9E0N - chains A and R of the 55 polymer chains in the assembly; structure by electron microscopy, 3.24 A resolution.

== Chain A ==
Molecule: 23S rRNA
Organism: Mycolicibacterium smegmatis
Sequence (3120 nucleotides; each row starts with the number of its first residue):
     1 UAAGUGUUUA AGGGCGCAUG GUGGAUGCCU UGGCACUGGG AGCCGAUGAA GGACGUAGGA
    61 GGCUGCGAUA AGCCUCGGGG AGCUGUCAAC CGAGCGUUGA UCCGAGGAUG UCCGAAUGGG
   121 GAAACCCGGC ACGAGUGAUG UCGUGUCACC AGGCGCUGAA UAUAUAGGCG UCUGGGGGGA
   181 ACGCGGGGAA GUGAAACAUC UCAGUACCCG UAGGAAGAGA AAACAAAAUG UGAUUCCGUG
   241 AGUAGUGGCG AGCGAAAGCG GAGGAUGGCU AAACCGUAUG CAUGUGAUAC CGGGUAGGGG
   301 UUGUGUGUGC GGGGUUGUGG GACCUAUCUU UCCGGCUCUA CCUGGCUGGA GGGCAGUGAG
   361 AAAAUGUUGU GGUUAGCGGA AAUGGCUUGG GAUGGCCUGC CGUAGACGGU GAGAGCCCGG
   421 UACGUGAAAA CCCGACGUCU GUCUUGAUGG UGUUCCCGAG UAGCAGCGGG CCCGUGGAAU
   481 CUGCUGUGAA UCUGCCGGGA CCACCCGGUA AGCCUGAAUA CUUCCCAGUG ACCGAUAGCG
   541 GAUUAGUACC GUGAGGGAAU GGUGAAAAGU ACCCCGGGAG GGGAGUGAAA GAGUACCUGA
   601 AACCGUGCGC UUACAAUCCG UCAGAGCCCU CGACGUGUCG UGGGGUGAUG GCGUGCCUUU
   661 UGAAGAAUGA GCCUGCGAGU CAGGGACAUG UCGCGAGGUU AACCCGGGUG GGGUAGCCGC
   721 AGCGAAAGCG AGUCUGAAUA GGGCGUAUCC ACACAAGAGU GUGUGGUGUA GUGGUGUGUU
   781 CUGGACCCGA AGCGGAGUGA UCUACCCAUG GCCAGGGUGA AGCGCGGGUA AGACCGCGUG
   841 GAGGCCCGAA CCCACUUAGG UUGAAGACUG AGGGGAUGAG CUGUGGGUAG GGGUGAAAGG
   901 CCAAUCAAAC UCCGUGAUAG CUGGUUCUCC CCGAAAUGCA UUUAGGUGCA GCGUCGCAUG
   961 UUUCUUGCCG GAGGUAGAGC UACUGGAUGG CCGAUGGGCC CCACAGGGUU ACUGACGUCA
  1021 GCCAAACUCC GAAUGCCGGU AAGUCCAAGA GUGCGGCAGU GAGACGGCGG GGGAUAAGCU
  1081 CCGUGCGUCG AGAGGGAAAC AGCCCAGAUC GCCGGCUAAG GCCCCUAAGC GUGUGCUAAG
  1141 UGGAAAAGGA UGUGCAGUCG CGAAGACAAC CAGGAGGUUG GCUUAGAAGC AGCCACCCUU
  1201 GAAAGAGUGC GUAAUAGCUC ACUGGUCAAG UGAUUGUGCG CCGAUAAUGU AGCGGGGCUC
  1261 AAGCACACCG CCGAAGCCGC GGCAGCCAAC GUGUUGGCUG GGUAGGGGAG CGUCCUGCAU
  1321 CCGGUGAAGC CGCCGAGUGA UCGAGUGGUG GAGGGUGUGG GAGUGAGAAU GCAGGCAUGA
  1381 GUAGCGAUUA GGCAAGUGAG AACCUUGCCC GCCGAAAGAC CAAGGGUUCC UGGGCCAGGC
  1441 CAGUCCGCCC AGGGUGAGUC GGGACCUAAG GCGAGGCCGA CAGGCGUAGU CGAUGGACAA
  1501 CGGGUUGAUA UUCCCGUACC CGUGUAUGUG CGUCCAUGAU GAAUCAGCGG UACUAACCAU
  1561 CCAAAACCAC CGUGACCGCA CCUUUCGGGG UGUGGCGUUG GUGGGGCUGC AUGGGACCUU
  1621 CGUUGGUAGU AGUCAAGCGA UGGGGUGACG CAGGAAGGUA GCCGUACCGG UCAGUGGUAA
  1681 UACCGGGGUA AGCCUGUAGG GAGUCAGAUA GGUAAAUCCG UCUGGCAUAU AUCCUGAGAG
  1741 GUGAUGCAUA GCCGAGUGAG GCGAAUUCGG UGAUCCUAUG CUGCCGAGAA AAGCCUCUAG
  1801 CGAGGACAUA CACGGCCCGU ACCCCAAACC AACACAGGUG GUCAGGUAGA GAAUACUAAG
  1861 GCGUACGAGU GAACUAUGGU UAAGGAACUC GGCAAAAUGC CCCCGUAACU UCGGGAGAAG
  1921 GGGGACCCAC AUGGCGUGUA AGCCUUUACG GCCCAAGCGU GAGUGGGUGG CACAAACCAG
  1981 UGAGAAGCGA CUGUUUACUA AAAACACAGG UCCGUGCGAA GUCGCAAGAC GAUGUAUACG
  2041 GACUGACGCC UGCCCGGUGC UGGAAGGUUA AGAGGACCCG UUAACUCCCU UUGGGGGUGA
  2101 AGCGGAGAAU UUAAGCCCCA GUAAACGGCG GUGGUAACUA UAACCAUCCU AAGGUAGCGA
  2161 AAUUCCUUGU CGGGUAAGUU CCGACCUGCA CGAAUGGCGU AACGACUUCU CAACUGUCUC
  2221 AACCAUAGAC UCGGCGAAAU UGCACUACGA GUAAAGAUGC UCGUUACGCG CGGCAGGACG
  2281 AAAAGACCCC GGGACCUUCA CUACAACUUG GUAUUGGUGC UCGAUACGGU UUGUGUAGGA
  2341 UAGGUGGGAG ACUGUGAAGC UCACACGCCA GUGUGGGUGG AGUCGUUGUU GAAAUACCAC
  2401 UCUGAUCGUA UUGGGCCUCU AACCUCGGAC CGUAUAUCCG GUUCAGGGAC AGUGCCUGGU
  2461 GGGUAGUUUA ACUGGGGCGG UUGCCUCCUA AAAUGUAACG GAGGCGCCCA AAGGUUCCCU
  2521 CAACCUGGAC GGCAAUCAGG UGUUGAGUGU AAGUGCACAA GGGAGCUUGA CUGCGAGACG
  2581 GACAUGUCGA GCAGGGACGA AAGUCGGGAC UAGUGAUCCG GCACCUCUGA GUGGAAGGGG
  2641 UGUCGCUCAA CGGAUAAAAG GUACCCCGGG GAUAACAGGC UGAUCUUCCC CAAGAGUCCA
  2701 UAUCGACGGG AUGGUUUGGC ACCUCGAUGU CGGCUCGUCG CAUCCUGGGG CUGGAGCAGG
  2761 UCCCAAGGGU UGGGCUGUUC GCCCAUUAAA GCGGCACGCG AGCUGGGUUU AGAACGUCGU
  2821 GAGACAGUUC GGUCUCUAUC CGCCGCGCGC GUCAGAAGCU UGAGGAAACC UGUCCCUAGU
  2881 ACGAGAGGAC CGGGACGGAC GAACCUCUGG UAUACCAGUU GUCCCACCAG GGGCACGGCU
  2941 GGAUAGCCAC GUUCGGACAG GAUAACCGCU GAAAGCAUCU AAGCGGGAAA CCUCUUCCAA
  3001 GACCAGGCUU CUCACCCUCU AGGAGGGAUA AGGCCCCCCG CAGACCACGG GAUUGAUAGA
  3061 CCAGACCUGG AAGCCUAGUA AUAGGUGCAG GGAACUGGCA CUAACCGGCC GAAAACUUAC
Unresolved in the structure: 1, 340-344, 634-637, 1004-1005, 1756-1757, 1946-1948, 3120
Ion coordination: Mg2+ site 1 near U117 (its only coordinating residue here); Mg2+ site 2: A194, A196, C197; Mg2+ site 3: G217, G219; Mg2+ site 4 near G541 (its only coordinating residue here); Mg2+ site 5 near A666 (its only coordinating residue here); Mg2+ site 6: U668, A2727; Mg2+ site 7: C845, C846, A876; Mg2+ site 8 near A876 (its only coordinating residue here); Mg2+ site 9: G933, G1302; Mg2+ site 10 near U937 (its only coordinating residue here); Mg2+ site 11 near G946 (its only coordinating residue here); Mg2+ site 12 near G977 (its only coordinating residue here); 41 more Mg2+ sites not listed
What the authors report for this chain:
  - conformationally variable residues (loop rearrangement): A2136 to U2139

== Chain R ==
Protein: Large ribosomal subunit protein bL20
Organism: Mycolicibacterium smegmatis
Reference sequence: A0QYU6 (RL20_MYCS2); residue numbers follow UniProt; this construct covers 1-129
Sequence (129 residues; each row starts with the number of its first residue):
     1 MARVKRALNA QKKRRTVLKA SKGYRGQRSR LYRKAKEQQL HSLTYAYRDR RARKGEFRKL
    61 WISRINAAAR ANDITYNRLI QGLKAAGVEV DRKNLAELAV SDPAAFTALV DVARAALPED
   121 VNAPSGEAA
Unresolved in the structure: 1, 126-129

== Chain A / chain R interface ==
Pairs across the interface - 156 pairs, chain A then chain R:
  G14(A) - Arg25(R)  hydrogen bond to the sugar
  C15(A) - Gly23(R)  phosphate contact
  C15(A) - Tyr24(R)  sugar contact
  C15(A) - Gly26(R)  phosphate contact
  C15(A) - Arg30(R)  salt bridge to the phosphate
  G16(A) - Lys22(R)  phosphate contact
  G16(A) - Gly23(R)  hydrogen bond to the phosphate
  C17(A) - Lys22(R)  salt bridge to the phosphate
  U26(A) - Lys5(R)  salt bridge to the phosphate
  U26(A) - Ala7(R)  sugar contact
  G27(A) - Lys5(R)  salt bridge to the phosphate
  C532(A) - Ala2(R)  hydrogen bond to the phosphate
  C533(A) - Ala2(R)  hydrogen bond to the phosphate
  C533(A) - Arg3(R)  hydrogen bond to the phosphate
  G534(A) - Arg3(R)  salt bridge to the phosphate
  A535(A) - Lys5(R)  salt bridge to the phosphate
  A537(A) - Arg3(R)  hydrogen bond to the sugar
  A602(A) - Arg30(R)  phosphate contact
  C603(A) - Arg30(R)  phosphate contact
  C619(A) - Arg28(R)  sugar contact
  C619(A) - Gln38(R)  hydrogen bond to the phosphate
  C619(A) - Tyr45(R)  phosphate contact
  G620(A) - Tyr24(R)  phosphate contact
  G620(A) - Arg25(R)  hydrogen bond to the phosphate
  G620(A) - Gln38(R)  hydrogen bond to the sugar
  G620(A) - Ser42(R)  sugar contact
  G620(A) - Tyr45(R)  base contact
  G620(A) - Arg48(R)  base contact
  U621(A) - Tyr24(R)  phosphate contact
  U621(A) - Ser42(R)  sugar contact
  U621(A) - Tyr45(R)  hydrogen bond to the sugar
  U621(A) - Ala46(R)  hydrogen bond to the sugar
  U621(A) - Asp49(R)  hydrogen bond to the sugar
  C622(A) - Asp49(R)  sugar contact
  C622(A) - Arg53(R)  hydrogen bond to the phosphate
  A623(A) - Arg53(R)  salt bridge to the phosphate
  G651(A) - Arg48(R)  base contact
  G651(A) - Asp49(R)  hydrogen bond to the base
  G651(A) - Glu56(R)  sugar contact
  C652(A) - Arg48(R)  hydrogen bond to the base
  G653(A) - Tyr45(R)  hydrogen bond to the sugar
  G653(A) - Arg48(R)  hydrogen bond to the sugar
  G655(A) - Glu37(R)  hydrogen bond to the base
  G655(A) - His41(R)  hydrogen bond to the sugar
  C656(A) - Glu37(R)  sugar contact
  C656(A) - His41(R)  phosphate contact
  A670(A) - Arg33(R)  hydrogen bond to the sugar
  C672(A) - Leu31(R)  sugar contact
  C672(A) - Arg33(R)  salt bridge to the phosphate
  C672(A) - Lys34(R)  salt bridge to the phosphate
  C673(A) - Tyr32(R)  phosphate contact
  C673(A) - Arg33(R)  salt bridge to the phosphate
  U674(A) - Gln11(R)  phosphate contact
  U674(A) - Arg14(R)  salt bridge to the phosphate
  G675(A) - Ala7(R)  phosphate contact
  G675(A) - Arg14(R)  salt bridge to the phosphate
  C676(A) - Arg3(R)  sugar contact
  C676(A) - Lys5(R)  phosphate contact
  C676(A) - Arg6(R)  salt bridge to the phosphate
  G677(A) - Arg6(R)  hydrogen bond to the base
  C927(A) - Lys13(R)  salt bridge to the phosphate
  A1108(A) - Tyr47(R)  sugar contact
  A1108(A) - Arg51(R)  sugar contact
  C1110(A) - Tyr47(R)  hydrogen bond to the phosphate
  C1110(A) - Arg51(R)  salt bridge to the phosphate
  G1111(A) - Tyr47(R)  phosphate contact
  G1111(A) - Arg50(R)  salt bridge to the phosphate
  G1111(A) - Arg51(R)  salt bridge to the phosphate
  C1112(A) - Arg50(R)  phosphate contact
  C1112(A) - Arg53(R)  salt bridge to the phosphate
  C1112(A) - Lys54(R)  salt bridge to the phosphate
  C1113(A) - Arg53(R)  salt bridge to the phosphate
  C1113(A) - Lys54(R)  salt bridge to the phosphate
  C1113(A) - Phe57(R)  stacking on the base
  C1113(A) - Trp61(R)  sugar contact
  C1113(A) - Lys93(R)  hydrogen bond to the sugar
  G1114(A) - Trp61(R)  sugar contact
  G1114(A) - Asp91(R)  phosphate contact
  G1114(A) - Lys93(R)  salt bridge to the phosphate
  G1115(A) - Arg58(R)  salt bridge to the phosphate
  G1115(A) - Arg92(R)  salt bridge to the phosphate
  C1116(A) - Arg58(R)  salt bridge to the phosphate
  C1116(A) - Arg92(R)  salt bridge to the phosphate
  U1126(A) - Lys59(R)  sugar contact
  A1127(A) - Lys59(R)  sugar contact
  A1127(A) - Ile62(R)  sugar contact
  A1127(A) - Ser63(R)  phosphate contact
  A1128(A) - Ile62(R)  sugar contact
  A1128(A) - Ser63(R)  phosphate contact
  A1128(A) - Asn66(R)  hydrogen bond to the phosphate
  A1128(A) - Tyr76(R)  phosphate contact
  G1129(A) - Asn66(R)  hydrogen bond to the phosphate
  G1129(A) - Arg70(R)  salt bridge to the phosphate
  G1129(A) - Tyr76(R)  hydrogen bond to the phosphate
  G1129(A) - Asn77(R)  hydrogen bond to the sugar
  G1129(A) - Arg78(R)  base contact
  C1130(A) - Arg70(R)  salt bridge to the phosphate
  G1131(A) - Asn122(R)  hydrogen bond to the base
  U1132(A) - Asn122(R)  hydrogen bond to the sugar
  C1268(A) - Asn122(R)  hydrogen bond to the sugar
  C1268(A) - Ala123(R)  hydrogen bond to the sugar
  C1268(A) - Pro124(R)  sugar contact
  C1269(A) - Arg78(R)  hydrogen bond to the base
  C1269(A) - Gln81(R)  sugar contact
  C1269(A) - Val121(R)  hydrogen bond to the sugar
  C1269(A) - Ala123(R)  sugar contact
  C1269(A) - Pro124(R)  phosphate contact
  C1269(A) - Ser125(R)  phosphate contact
  G1270(A) - Asn77(R)  hydrogen bond to the sugar
  G1270(A) - Arg78(R)  hydrogen bond to the sugar
  G1270(A) - Gln81(R)  hydrogen bond to the phosphate
  C1271(A) - Tyr76(R)  sugar contact
  C1271(A) - Asn77(R)  sugar contact
  C1271(A) - Ile80(R)  sugar contact
  C1271(A) - Arg92(R)  phosphate contact
  C1272(A) - Arg58(R)  salt bridge to the phosphate
  C1272(A) - Ile62(R)  phosphate contact
  C1272(A) - Tyr76(R)  hydrogen bond to the phosphate
  C1272(A) - Arg92(R)  salt bridge to the phosphate
  G1273(A) - Arg58(R)  salt bridge to the phosphate
  G1273(A) - Ile62(R)  phosphate contact
  A1275(A) - Tyr47(R)  base contact
  A1275(A) - Arg48(R)  base contact
  A1275(A) - Arg51(R)  hydrogen bond to the sugar
  G1312(A) - Asn9(R)  hydrogen bond to the sugar
  G1312(A) - Lys12(R)  hydrogen bond to the sugar
  U1313(A) - Val4(R)  base contact
  U1313(A) - Lys12(R)  sugar contact
  C1314(A) - Arg3(R)  sugar contact
  C1314(A) - Val4(R)  sugar contact
  C1330(A) - Leu8(R)  phosphate contact
  C1330(A) - Arg15(R)  salt bridge to the phosphate
  C1331(A) - Arg15(R)  salt bridge to the phosphate
  G1332(A) - Lys22(R)  salt bridge to the phosphate
  C1333(A) - Lys19(R)  salt bridge to the phosphate
  U1341(A) - Lys13(R)  phosphate contact
  C1342(A) - Lys12(R)  salt bridge to the phosphate
  G1361(A) - Ala2(R)  base contact
  G1363(A) - Ala2(R)  hydrogen bond to the sugar
  G1363(A) - Arg3(R)  base contact
  G1363(A) - Val4(R)  sugar contact
  U1364(A) - Val4(R)  sugar contact
  G1365(A) - Arg6(R)  sugar contact
  G1365(A) - Asn9(R)  hydrogen bond to the sugar
  G1365(A) - Lys13(R)  phosphate contact
  A1366(A) - Arg6(R)  salt bridge to the phosphate
  A1366(A) - Ala10(R)  phosphate contact
  A1366(A) - Lys13(R)  salt bridge to the phosphate
  G1367(A) - Tyr32(R)  hydrogen bond to the phosphate
  G1367(A) - Arg33(R)  hydrogen bond to the base
  G1367(A) - Lys36(R)  base contact
  G1367(A) - Glu37(R)  hydrogen bond to the base
  G2242(A) - Lys34(R)  hydrogen bond to the sugar
  C2243(A) - Gln27(R)  sugar contact
  C2243(A) - Arg28(R)  hydrogen bond to the sugar
  C2245(A) - Arg25(R)  salt bridge to the phosphate
Interface residues without a listed pair, chain A (82 interface residues in all): G13, A600, C618, U646, G650, G671, A1274, G1329, A1362, A1368, A2244
Interface residues without a listed pair, chain R (67 interface residues in all): Ser29, Gly55, Thr75, Lys84

== Summary ==
82 residues of chain A face 67 of chain R across their interface, with 47 hydrogen bonds, 39 salt bridges and
1 aromatic stacking contact. Polar contacts include G651(A)-Asp49(R), C652(A)-Arg48(R) and G655(A)-Glu37(R).
A194(A), A196(A) and C197(A) coordinate Mg2+ site 2. G217(A) and G219(A) form the Mg2+ site 3. The paper
reports conformational variability at A2136(A).
Here chain A is 23S rRNA and chain R is Large ribosomal subunit protein bL20, both from Mycolicibacterium
smegmatis. Entry 9E0N (M. smegmatis unmethylated 70S ribosome structure) was determined by electron
microscopy.
